6UQ1 - chains C and K of the 13 polymer chains in the assembly; structure by X-ray diffraction, 3.60 A resolution.

# Chain C
Name: DNA-directed RNA polymerase II subunit RPB3
Organism: Saccharomyces cerevisiae (strain ATCC 204508 / S288c)
Reference sequence: P16370 (RPB3_YEAST); residue numbers follow UniProt; this construct covers 1-318
Chain sequence (318 residues; each row starts with the number of its first residue):
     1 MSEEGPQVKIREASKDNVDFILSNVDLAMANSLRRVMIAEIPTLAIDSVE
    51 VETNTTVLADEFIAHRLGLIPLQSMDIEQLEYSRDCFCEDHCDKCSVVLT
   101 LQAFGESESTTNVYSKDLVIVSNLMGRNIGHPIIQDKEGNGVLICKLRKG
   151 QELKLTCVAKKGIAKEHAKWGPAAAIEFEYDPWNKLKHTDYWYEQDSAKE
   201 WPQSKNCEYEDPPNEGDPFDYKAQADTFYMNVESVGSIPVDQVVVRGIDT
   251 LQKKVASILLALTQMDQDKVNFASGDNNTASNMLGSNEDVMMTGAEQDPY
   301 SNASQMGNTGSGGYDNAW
Unresolved in the structure: 1, 269-318
Swiss-Prot annotation at these positions:
  - binding site (Zn(2+)): Cys86, Cys88, Cys92, Cys95
  - modified residue: Ser2 (N-acetylserine)
  - natural variant: Ala30 (A30D: In mutant RPB3-1)
  - mutagenesis: Lys9 (K9E: Transcript termination readthrough)
Metal / ion sites: Zn2+: Cys86, Cys88, Cys92, Cys95

# Chain K
Name: DNA-directed RNA polymerase II subunit RPB11
Organism: Saccharomyces cerevisiae (strain ATCC 204508 / S288c)
Reference sequence: P38902 (RPB11_YEAST); residue numbers follow UniProt; this construct covers 1-120
Chain sequence (120 residues; row label = number of the first residue in the row):
     1 MNAPDRFELFLLGEGESKLKIDPDTKAPNAVVITFEKEDHTLGNLIRAEL
    51 LNDRKVLFAAYKVEHPFFARFKLRIQTTEGYDPKDALKNACNSIINKLGA
   101 LKTNFETEWNLQTLAADDAF
Unresolved in the structure: 115-120
Swiss-Prot annotation at these positions:
  - mutagenesis: Glu108 (E108G/V: Transcript termination readthrough; E108K: Transcript termination readthrough. Lethal), Leu111 (L111P: Transcript termination readthrough), Leu114 (L114P: Transcript termination readthrough)

# Chain C / chain K interface
Contacting residue pairs (58; chain C residue first):
  Ser2(C) - Asn104(K)  hydrogen bond (backbone-side chain)
  Glu3(C) - Asn104(K)  hydrogen bond (backbone-side chain)
  Glu4(C) - Ala100(K)
  Pro6(C) - Lys97(K)
  Pro6(C) - Leu101(K)  hydrophobic
  Pro6(C) - Asn104(K)  hydrogen bond (backbone-side chain)
  Val8(C) - Leu101(K)  hydrophobic
  Val8(C) - Phe105(K)  hydrophobic
  Val8(C) - Glu108(K)
  Ile10(C) - Phe105(K)  hydrophobic
  Ile10(C) - Gln112(K)
  Ala13(C) - Leu114(K)
  Ser14(C) - Leu114(K)
  Val18(C) - Trp109(K)  hydrophobic
  Asp26(C) - Ala48(K)
  Asp26(C) - Asn52(K)
  Ala28(C) - Asn44(K)
  Ala28(C) - Ala48(K)  hydrophobic
  Met29(C) - Leu45(K)  hydrophobic
  Ser32(C) - His40(K)  hydrogen bond (side chain-backbone)
  Ser32(C) - Thr41(K)  hydrogen bond (side chain-backbone)
  Arg35(C) - Asp39(K)  salt bridge
  Arg35(C) - His40(K)
  Arg35(C) - Thr41(K)  hydrogen bond
  Val36(C) - Thr41(K)
  Arg84(C) - Phe10(K)
  Arg84(C) - Leu11(K)
  Ile163(C) - Phe10(K)  hydrophobic
  Lys165(C) - Arg6(K)  hydrogen bond (backbone-side chain)
  Lys165(C) - Leu9(K)  hydrogen bond (side chain-backbone)
  Glu166(C) - Arg6(K)  hydrogen bond (backbone-side chain)
  Glu166(C) - Phe10(K)
  His167(C) - Arg6(K)
  Val240(C) - Trp109(K)  hydrophobic
  Asp241(C) - Trp109(K)
  Val244(C) - Phe105(K)  hydrophobic
  Val245(C) - Phe105(K)  hydrophobic
  Val245(C) - Glu106(K)
  Ile248(C) - Leu98(K)
  Leu251(C) - Leu45(K)  hydrophobic
  Gln252(C) - Ile95(K)  hydrogen bond (side chain-backbone)
  Gln252(C) - Leu98(K)
  Gln252(C) - Gly99(K)
  Gln252(C) - Lys102(K)  hydrogen bond
  Lys254(C) - Glu38(K)  salt bridge
  Val255(C) - Leu42(K)  hydrophobic
  Val255(C) - Cys91(K)  hydrophobic
  Val255(C) - Ile95(K)  hydrophobic
  Ile258(C) - Lys18(K)
  Ile258(C) - Leu19(K)  hydrophobic
  Ile258(C) - Phe35(K)  hydrophobic
  Ile258(C) - Leu42(K)  hydrophobic
  Leu259(C) - Cys91(K)  hydrophobic
  Leu259(C) - Asn92(K)
  Leu262(C) - Leu87(K)  hydrophobic
  Leu262(C) - Lys88(K)
  Met265(C) - Leu19(K)
  Asp266(C) - Lys84(K)  salt bridge
Other interface residues (no listed pair), chain C (43 interface residues in all): Gln7, Lys9, Arg11, Leu22, Asn31, Glu40, Ala164, Asp249, Ala261
Other interface residues (no listed pair), chain K (38 interface residues in all): Phe7, Ile94, Thr103

# Overview
43 residues of chain C face 38 of chain K across their interface; the contacts include 11 hydrogen bonds and 3
salt bridges. Polar contacts include Arg35(C)-Asp39(K), Lys254(C)-Glu38(K) and Asp266(C)-Lys84(K).
Here chain C is DNA-directed RNA polymerase II subunit RPB3 and chain K is DNA-directed RNA polymerase II
subunit RPB11, both from Saccharomyces cerevisiae (strain ATCC 204508 / S288c). Entry 6UQ1 (RNA polymerase II
elongation complex with 5-guanidinohydantoin lesion in state 6) was determined by X-ray diffraction (same
publication as 6UPX, 6UPY, 6UPZ, 6UQ0, 6UQ2 and 6UQ3).
